2P1X - chain A; structure by X-ray diffraction, 1.42 A resolution.

== Chain A ==
Protein: Protein cyaY
Source organism: Escherichia coli
Reference sequence: P27838 (CYAY_ECOLI); residues 1-106 here = UniProt positions 1-106
Sequence (106 residues; each row starts with the number of its first residue):
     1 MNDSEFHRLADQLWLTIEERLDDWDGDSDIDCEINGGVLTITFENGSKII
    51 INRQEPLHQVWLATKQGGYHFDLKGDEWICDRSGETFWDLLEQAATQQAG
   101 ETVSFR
Curated features (UniProtKB/Swiss-Prot):
  - mutagenesis: E18 (E18K: Abolishes iron binding and increases kinetics of Fe-S formation on IscU; when associated with K-19 and K-22), E19 (E19K: Abolishes iron binding and increases kinetics of Fe-S formation on IscU; when associated with K-18 and K-22), D22 (D22K: Abolishes iron binding and increases kinetics of Fe-S formation on IscU; when associated with K-18 and K-19), D31 (D31K: Increases kinetics of Fe-S formation on IscU), W61 (W61R: Increases kinetics of Fe-S formation on IscU)
Ion coordination: europium (III) ion (5 sites), coordinated by D3, E19, D23, D29, D31, E33, E55, D76
From the paper describing this entry:
  - europium (III) ion coordination: E19, D23, D27, D29, D31, E55, D76
  - conformationally variable residues (order/disorder transition, side-chain flip): E19 to D22, D23, D29, D31, L73 to E77, W88, F105 to R106

== Summary ==
D3 and E55 form the europium (III) ion site. Curated annotation (UniProt) lists 5 mutagenesis sites. The paper
reports europium (III) ion coordination by E19, D23 and D27 among others; conformational variability at E19,
D23 and D29 among others.
Chain A is Protein cyaY (Escherichia coli); the structure, Crystal structure analysis of the complex between
CyaY and Eu(III), was determined by X-ray diffraction together with 2EFF from the same study.
